PDB entry 5LMU | electron microscopy, 4.00 A resolution | chains A and M of the 24 polymer chains in the assembly

[Chain A]
Molecule: 16S ribosomal RNA
From: Thermus thermophilus HB8
Sequence (1522 nucleotides; numbered 0 to 1544 plus 21 insertion-coded residues; 44 numbers in that range are skipped by the numbering (no residue carries them; nothing is unmodelled there); the number before each row is that of its first residue; a row labelled like 189A-189L holds insertion residues (189A, then the next letters in order); numbering starts at 0):
     0 UUUGUUGGAGAGUUUGAUCCUGGCUCAGGGUGAACGCUGGCGGCGUGCCU
    50 AAGACAUGCAAGUCGUGCGGGCCG
    76 CGGGGUUUU
    88 ACUCCG
    96 UGGUCAGCGGCGGACGGGUGAGUAACGCGUGGGU
  129A G
   130 ACCUACCCGGAAGAGGGGGACAACCCGGGGAAACUCGGGCUAAUCCCCCA
   180 UGUGGACCCG
189A-189L CCCCUUGGGGUG
   190 UGUCCAAAGGGCUUU
   216 GCCCGCUUCCGGAUGGGCCCGCGUCCCAUCAGCUAGUUGGUGGGGUAAUG
   266 GCCCACCAAGGCGACGACGGGUAGCCGGUCUGAGAGGAUGGCCGGCCACA
   316 GGGGCACUGAGACACGGGCCCCACUCCUACGGGAGGCAGCAGUUAGGAAU
   366 CUUCCGCAAUGGGCGCAAGCCUGACGGAGCGACGCCGCUUGGAGGAAGAA
   416 GCCCUUCGGGGUGUAAACUCCUGA
   441 ACCCGGGACGAAACCCCC
   460 GA
   470 CGAGGGGA
   479 CUGACGGUACCGGGGUAA
   498 UAGCGCCGGCCAACUCCGUGCCAGCAGCCGCGGUAAUACGGAGGGCGCGA
   548 GCGUUACCCGGAUUCACUGGGCGUAAAGGGCGUGUAGGCGGCCUGGGGCG
   598 UCCCAUGUGAAAGACCACGGCUCAACCGUGGGGGAGCGUGGGAUACGCUC
   648 AGGCUAGACGGUGGGAGAGGGUGGUGGAAUUCCCGGAGUAGCGGUGAAAU
   698 GCGCAGAUACCGGGAGGAACGCCGAUGGCGAAGGCAGCCACCUGGUCCAC
   748 CCGUGACGCUGAGGCGCGAAAGCGUGGGGAGCAAACCGGAUUAGAUACCC
   798 GGGUAGUCCACGCCCUAAACGAUGCGCGCUAGGUCUCUGGGUCU
   848 CCUGGGGGCCGAAGCUAACGCGUUAAGCGCGCCGCCUGGGGAGUACGGCC
   898 GCAAGGCUGAAACUCAAAGGAAUUGACGGGGGCCCGCACAAGCGGUGGAG
   948 CAUGUGGUUUAAUUCGAAGCAACGCGAAGAACCUUACCAGGCCUUGACAU
   998 GCUA
 1001A G
  1002 GGAACCCGGGUGAAAGCCUGGGGUGCCCC
1030A-1030D GCGA
  1031 GGGGAGCCCUAGCACAGGUGCUGCAUGGCCGUCGUCAGCUCGUGCCGUGA
  1081 GGUGUUGGGUUAAGUCCCGCAACGAGCGCAACCCCCGCCGUUAGUUGCCA
  1131 GCGGUUCGGCCGGGCACUCUAACGGGACUGCCCGCG
  1168 AAAGCGGGAGGAAGGAGGGGACGACGUCUGGUCAGCAUGGCCCUUACGGC
  1218 CUGGGCGACACACGUGCUACAAUGCCCACUACAAAGCGAUGCCACCCGGC
  1268 AACGGGGAGCUAAUCGCAAAAAGGUGGGCCCAGUUCGGAUUGGGGUCUGC
  1318 AACCCGACCCCAUGAAGCCGGAAUCGCUAGUAAUCGCGGAUCAGCC
 1363A A
  1364 UGCCGCGGUGAAUACGUUCCCGGGCCUUGUACACACCGCCCGUCACGCCA
  1414 UGGGAGCGGGCUCUACCCGAAGUCGCCGG
1442A-1442B GA
  1443 GCCUA
  1452 C
  1456 GGGCAGGCGCCGAGGGUAGGGCCCGUGACUGGGGCGAAGUCGUAACAAGG
  1506 UAGCUGUACCGGAAGGUGCGGCUGGAUCACCUCCUUUCU
Unresolved in the structure: 0-4, 1543-1544
Ion coordination: Mg2+ site 1: C48, G115; Mg2+ site 2 near A53 (its only coordinating residue here); Mg2+ site 3: A59, U387; Mg2+ site 4: A109, G331; Mg2+ site 5: A116, G117, G289; Mg2+ site 6: C121, U125; Mg2+ site 7 near A195 (its only coordinating residue here); Mg2+ site 8: U252, C267; Mg2+ site 9 near G266 (its only coordinating residue here); Mg2+ site 10 near U287 (its only coordinating residue here); Mg2+ site 11 near G299 (its only coordinating residue here); Mg2+ site 12 near A315 (its only coordinating residue here); 36 more Mg2+ sites not listed
What the authors report for this chain:
  - binding site for mRNA: G926, C1400, C1403, U1498

[Chain M]
Protein: 30S ribosomal protein S13
From: Thermus thermophilus HB8
Reference sequence: P80377 (RS13_THET8); numbering as in UniProt (aligned over 1-126)
Amino-acid sequence (126 residues; numbered 1 to 126; the number before each row is that of its first residue):
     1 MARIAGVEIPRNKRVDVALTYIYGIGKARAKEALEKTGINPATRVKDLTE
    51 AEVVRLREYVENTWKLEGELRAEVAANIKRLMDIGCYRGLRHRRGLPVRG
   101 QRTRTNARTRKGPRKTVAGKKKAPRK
Unresolved in the structure: 1, 120-126

[Interface between chain A and chain M]
Residue-residue contacts (97):
  A946(A) - Arg114(M)  salt bridge to the phosphate
  G947(A) - Arg108(M)  phosphate contact
  G947(A) - Thr109(M)  phosphate contact
  G947(A) - Arg114(M)  salt bridge to the phosphate
  C948(A) - Asn106(M)  phosphate contact
  C948(A) - Ala107(M)  phosphate contact
  C948(A) - Arg108(M)  hydrogen bond to the phosphate
  C948(A) - Thr109(M)  hydrogen bond to the phosphate
  A949(A) - Gln101(M)  phosphate contact
  A949(A) - Arg102(M)  phosphate contact
  A949(A) - Asn106(M)  hydrogen bond to the base
  U950(A) - Arg102(M)  base contact
  U950(A) - Thr105(M)  hydrogen bond to the base
  U950(A) - Asn106(M)  hydrogen bond to the base
  G951(A) - Arg102(M)  salt bridge to the phosphate
  G951(A) - Thr105(M)  base contact
  U952(A) - Arg104(M)  base contact
  U952(A) - Thr105(M)  base contact
  G953(A) - Arg104(M)  hydrogen bond to the base
  G954(A) - Arg104(M)  hydrogen bond to the base
  A1225(A) - Gln101(M)  phosphate contact
  A1225(A) - Arg102(M)  phosphate contact
  A1225(A) - Thr103(M)  hydrogen bond to the phosphate
  A1225(A) - Arg104(M)  phosphate contact
  C1226(A) - Arg91(M)  salt bridge to the phosphate
  C1226(A) - Leu96(M)  phosphate contact
  C1226(A) - Thr103(M)  hydrogen bond to the phosphate
  C1226(A) - Arg104(M)  base contact
  C1226(A) - Lys111(M)  hydrogen bond to the phosphate
  A1227(A) - Lys111(M)  hydrogen bond to the phosphate
  A1227(A) - Lys115(M)  hydrogen bond to the sugar
  A1227(A) - Val117(M)  base contact
  C1228(A) - Arg104(M)  hydrogen bond to the base
  C1228(A) - Arg108(M)  salt bridge to the phosphate
  C1228(A) - Lys111(M)  salt bridge to the phosphate
  C1228(A) - Pro113(M)  phosphate contact
  C1228(A) - Arg114(M)  phosphate contact
  C1228(A) - Lys115(M)  hydrogen bond to the phosphate
  C1228(A) - Thr116(M)  phosphate contact
  C1228(A) - Val117(M)  hydrogen bond to the sugar
  A1229(A) - Arg104(M)  hydrogen bond to the base
  A1229(A) - Thr105(M)  base contact
  A1229(A) - Arg108(M)  salt bridge to the phosphate
  A1229(A) - Arg114(M)  salt bridge to the phosphate
  A1229(A) - Thr116(M)  phosphate contact
  C1230(A) - Thr105(M)  base contact
  G1295(A) - Arg14(M)  hydrogen bond to the sugar
  C1296(A) - Arg14(M)  sugar contact
  C1296(A) - Arg44(M)  salt bridge to the phosphate
  C1297(A) - Arg44(M)  salt bridge to the phosphate
  U1301(A) - Tyr21(M)  hydrogen bond to the phosphate
  U1302(A) - Lys13(M)  phosphate contact
  U1302(A) - Arg14(M)  base contact
  U1302(A) - Val17(M)  phosphate contact
  U1302(A) - Lys27(M)  sugar contact
  A1306(A) - Thr109(M)  sugar contact
  U1307(A) - Gln101(M)  phosphate contact
  U1307(A) - Thr109(M)  sugar contact
  U1307(A) - Arg110(M)  phosphate contact
  U1308(A) - His92(M)  hydrogen bond to the phosphate
  U1308(A) - Leu96(M)  phosphate contact
  U1308(A) - Pro97(M)  phosphate contact
  U1308(A) - Val98(M)  hydrogen bond to the phosphate
  U1308(A) - Arg99(M)  phosphate contact
  U1308(A) - Gln101(M)  hydrogen bond to the phosphate
  U1308(A) - Arg110(M)  phosphate contact
  G1309(A) - Val74(M)  sugar contact
  G1309(A) - Asn77(M)  hydrogen bond to the sugar
  G1309(A) - Arg88(M)  salt bridge to the phosphate
  G1309(A) - His92(M)  salt bridge to the phosphate
  G1309(A) - Arg99(M)  salt bridge to the phosphate
  G1310(A) - Asn77(M)  sugar contact
  G1310(A) - Leu81(M)  phosphate contact
  G1310(A) - Arg88(M)  salt bridge to the phosphate
  C1321(A) - Tyr87(M)  hydrogen bond to the phosphate
  C1321(A) - Arg99(M)  phosphate contact
  C1322(A) - Tyr87(M)  hydrogen bond to the phosphate
  C1322(A) - Arg91(M)  salt bridge to the phosphate
  G1323(A) - Arg99(M)  phosphate contact
  G1323(A) - Gly100(M)  phosphate contact
  C1328(A) - Ala28(M)  phosphate contact
  C1328(A) - Arg29(M)  hydrogen bond to the sugar
  A1329(A) - Tyr23(M)  phosphate contact
  A1329(A) - Gly24(M)  phosphate contact
  A1329(A) - Ile25(M)  phosphate contact
  A1329(A) - Gly26(M)  hydrogen bond to the phosphate
  A1329(A) - Lys27(M)  phosphate contact
  A1329(A) - Ala28(M)  hydrogen bond to the phosphate
  A1329(A) - Arg29(M)  hydrogen bond to the phosphate
  A1329(A) - Leu70(M)  sugar contact
  U1330(A) - Ile22(M)  phosphate contact
  U1330(A) - Tyr23(M)  phosphate contact
  U1330(A) - Gly24(M)  phosphate contact
  U1330(A) - Ile25(M)  hydrogen bond to the phosphate
  U1330(A) - Gly26(M)  hydrogen bond to the phosphate
  G1331(A) - Tyr23(M)  phosphate contact
  A1332(A) - Thr109(M)  sugar contact
Other interface residues (no listed pair), chain A (35 interface residues in all): G1224, C1320
Other interface residues (no listed pair), chain M (43 interface residues in all): Thr20

[In short]
35 residues of chain A and 43 residues of chain M are in contact; the contacts include 30 hydrogen bonds and
15 salt bridges. Polar pairs include A949(A)-Asn106(M), U950(A)-Thr105(M) and U950(A)-Asn106(M). The Mg2+ site
1 is built by C48(A) and G115(A). The paper reports a binding site for mRNA at G926(A), C1400(A) and C1403(A)
among others.
Here chain A is 16S ribosomal RNA and chain M is 30S ribosomal protein S13, both from Thermus thermophilus
HB8. Entry 5LMU (Structure of bacterial 30S-IF3-mRNA-tRNA translation pre-initiation complex, closed form
(state-4)) was determined by electron microscopy, deposited together with 5LMN, 5LMO, 5LMP, 5LMQ, 5LMR, 5LMS,
5LMT and 5LMV.
